Entry 5U72 (X-ray diffraction, 2.50 A resolution); this record covers chains B and G of the 4 polymer chains in the assembly.

# Chain B
Name: MAIT T-cell receptor alpha chain
Source organism: Homo sapiens
Chain sequence (203 residues; each row starts with the number of its first residue):
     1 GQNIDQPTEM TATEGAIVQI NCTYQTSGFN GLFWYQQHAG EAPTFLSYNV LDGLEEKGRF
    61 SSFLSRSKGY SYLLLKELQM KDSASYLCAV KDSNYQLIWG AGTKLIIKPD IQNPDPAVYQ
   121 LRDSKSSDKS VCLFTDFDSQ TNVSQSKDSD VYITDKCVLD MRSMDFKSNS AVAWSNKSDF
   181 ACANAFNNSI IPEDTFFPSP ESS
Disordered / not traced: 201-203
Cystine bridges: C22-C88, C132-C182

# Chain G
Name: MAIT T-cell receptor beta chain
Source organism: Homo sapiens
Chain sequence (245 residues; each row starts with the number of its first residue):
     1 NAGVTQTPKF QVLKTGQSMT LQCAQDMNHN SMYWYRQDPG MGLRLIYYSA SEGTTDKGEV
    61 PNGYNVSRLN KREFSLRLES AAPSQTSVYF CASSVWTGEG SGELFFGEGS RLTVLEDLKN
   121 VFPPEVAVFE PSEAEISHTQ KATLVCLATG FYPDHVELSW WVNGKEVHSG VCTDPQPLKE
   181 QPALNDSRYA LSSRLRVSAT FWQNPRNHFR CQVQFYGLSE NDEWTQDRAK PVTQIVSAEA
   241 WGRAD
Disordered / not traced: 1, 245
Cystine bridges: C23-C91, C146-C211

# How chain B and chain G interact
Residue-residue contacts (89):
  N30(B) with G100(G)
  F33(B) with G100(G); S101(G); G102(G); E103(G)
  Y35(B) with E103(G); L104(G), hydrogen bond (side chain-backbone)
  Q37(B) with Q37(G), hydrogen bond; F90(G)
  E41(B) with F90(G)
  A42(B) with F106(G), hydrophobic; G107(G)
  P43(B) with F106(G)
  F45(B) with E103(G)
  Y48(B) with G100(G); S101(G)
  K91(B) with E99(G), hydrogen bond (side chain-backbone); G100(G), hydrogen bond (side chain-backbone); G102(G)
  Y95(B) with G98(G)
  L97(B) with Y35(G); L104(G), hydrophobic
  W99(B) with Y35(G), hydrogen bond; G42(G); L43(G); L104(G), hydrophobic; F106(G), hydrophobic
  G100(B) with G42(G)
  A101(B) with M41(G); G42(G)
  D115(B) with H138(G), salt bridge
  Y119(B) with S132(G); A134(G); E135(G); H138(G); T139(G)
  Q120(B) with S132(G), hydrogen bond (backbone-side chain)
  L121(B) with F129(G); E130(G); T143(G); V145(G), hydrophobic
  R122(B) with F129(G); E130(G), hydrogen bond (backbone-backbone)
  S124(B) with V128(G)
  S126(B) with E125(G)
  S127(B) with A127(G); F129(G)
  K129(B) with E125(G), salt bridge; F129(G); L147(G); T149(G)
  V131(B) with F129(G), hydrophobic; L147(G), hydrophobic
  L133(B) with T143(G)
  D136(B) with T139(G); R196(G), salt bridge
  Q145(B) with L178(G)
  Y152(B) with L178(G), hydrophobic; E180(G)
  I153(B) with L178(G)
  T154(B) with D174(G); L178(G); S192(G), hydrogen bond
  C157(B) with C172(G), disulfide; T173(G); R194(G)
  V158(B) with C172(G), hydrogen bond (backbone-side chain)
  L159(B) with G170(G); C172(G), hydrophobic; R194(G); R196(G)
  D160(B) with S169(G); G170(G), hydrogen bond (backbone-backbone)
  M161(B) with K141(G); R196(G); V197(G); S198(G)
  R162(B) with S169(G), hydrogen bond (backbone-side chain)
  M164(B) with K141(G)
  F166(B) with K141(G); R196(G)
  S168(B) with R196(G), hydrogen bond
  S170(B) with R194(G), hydrogen bond (backbone-side chain)
  A171(B) with R194(G)
  V172(B) with R194(G)
  W174(B) with L147(G), hydrophobic; A190(G), hydrophobic
  F196(B) with H138(G)
  P198(B) with A134(G), hydrophobic
Also at the interface, not in a pair above, chain B (50 interface residues in all): L87, D123, T135, D155
Also at the interface, not in a pair above, chain G (47 interface residues in all): G40, E108, L144, V171
Cross-chain cystine bridges: C157(B)-C172(G)

# In short
The interface between chain B and chain G involves 50 residues on one side and 47 on the other; the contacts
include 1 disulfide bond, 13 hydrogen bonds and 3 salt bridges. Polar pairs include D115(B)-H138(G),
K129(B)-E125(G) and D136(B)-R196(G).
Chain B is MAIT T-cell receptor alpha chain and chain G is MAIT T-cell receptor beta chain, both from Homo
sapiens; the structure, Structure of human MR1-5OH-DCF in complex with human MAIT A-F7 TCR, was determined by
X-ray diffraction together with 5U1R, 5U16, 5U17, 5U2V and 5U6Q from the same study.
